9BIP - chains A and R of the 5 polymer chains in the assembly; structure by electron microscopy, 2.80 A resolution.

# Chain A
Name: miniGs
Organism: Homo sapiens
Chain sequence (261 residues; row label = number of the first residue in the row; note: 141 numbers in that range are skipped by the numbering (no residue carries them; nothing is unmodelled there); numbers below 1 keep their minus sign (Gly-7 is residue -7)):
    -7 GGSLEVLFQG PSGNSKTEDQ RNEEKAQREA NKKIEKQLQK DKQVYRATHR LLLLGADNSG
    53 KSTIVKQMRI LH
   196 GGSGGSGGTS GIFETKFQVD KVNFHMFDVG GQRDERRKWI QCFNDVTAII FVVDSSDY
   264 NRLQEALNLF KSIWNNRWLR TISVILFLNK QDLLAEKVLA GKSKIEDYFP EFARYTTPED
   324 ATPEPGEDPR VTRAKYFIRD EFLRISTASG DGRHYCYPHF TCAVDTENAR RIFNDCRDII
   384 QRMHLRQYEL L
Not modelled in the structure: -7 to 8, 196-200

# Chain R
Name: G-protein coupled receptor 4
Organism: Homo sapiens
UniProt: P46093 (GPR4_HUMAN); numbering as in UniProt (aligned over 1-362)
Chain sequence (373 residues; each row starts with the number of its first residue; numbers below 1 keep their minus sign (Asp-10 is residue -10)):
   -10 DYKDDDDASI DMGNHTWEGC HVDSRVDHLF PPSLYIFVIG VGLPTNCLAL WAAYRQVQQR
    50 NELGVYLMNL SIADLLYICT LPLWVDYFLH HDNWIHGPGS CKLFGFIFYT NIYISIAFLC
   110 CISVDRYLAV AHPLRFARLR RVKTAVAVSS VVWATELGAN SAPLFHDELF RDRYNHTFCF
   170 EKFPMEGWVA WMNLYRVFVG FLFPWALMLL SYRGILRAVR GSVSTERQEK AKIKRLALSL
   230 IAIVLVCFAP YHVLLLSRSA IYLGRPWDCG FEERVFSAYH SSLAFTSLNC VADPILYCLV
   290 NEGARSDVAK ALHNLLRFLA SDKPQEMANA SLTLETPLTS KRNSTAKAMT GSWAATPPSQ
   350 GDQVQLKMLP PAQ
Not modelled in the structure: -10 to 6, 297-362
Cystine bridges: Cys9-Cys258, Cys90-Cys168
Differences from the reference sequence: expression tag (-10 to 0)
UniProt features mapped onto this chain:
  - region: Glu157 to Phe172 (Extracellular loop 2 (ECL2))
  - site: Glu145 (Required for activation), His155 (Proton sensing), His165 (Proton sensing), His269 (Proton sensing)
  - glycosylation (N-linked (GlcNAc...) asparagine): Asn3, Asn164
  - mutagenesis: His4 (H4Y: No effect on pH-sensing activity), His10 (H10Y: No effect on pH-sensing activity), His17 (H17Y: No effect on pH-sensing activity), Gln45 (Q45A: Induces a shift of the optimal pH for activation), Glu51 (E51A: Induces a shift of the optimal pH for activation), Asp63 (D63N: Impaired ability to sense protons), His79 (H79Y: Displays smaller cAMP, rho, PLC responses to mildly alkaline to acidic pH of 7.1 but almost the same or higher responses to severely acidic pH values of 6.5-6.2), His80 (H80Y: No effect on pH-sensing activity), His85 (H85Y: No effect on pH-sensing activity), Arg115 (R115A: Decreased proton-induced G-protein coupled receptor activity. Endothelial permeability is decreased under acid conditions), Arg129 (R129A: Induces a shift of the optimal pH for activation), Glu145 (E145Q: Mimics the protonation state; induces a shift of the optimal pH for activation), 5 further mutagenesis entries in UniProt
From the paper describing this entry:
  - mutagenesis - E170A: decreased signaling
  - mutagenesis - E145Q: increased signaling in response to proton

# Chain A / chain R interface
Contacting residue pairs - 35 pairs, chain A then chain R:
  Arg38(A) with Ala126(R), hydrogen bond (side chain-backbone); Arg129(R)
  His41(A) with Leu123(R)
  Asp215(A) with Arg124(R), hydrogen bond (backbone-side chain)
  Val217(A) with Arg124(R)
  Tyr358(A) with Val212(R)
  Arg380(A) with Ala120(R)
  Asp381(A) with Ser211(R); Val212(R), hydrogen bond (side chain-backbone)
  Ile383(A) with Pro122(R), hydrophobic; Leu123(R), hydrophobic
  Gln384(A) with Val119(R), hydrogen bond (side chain-backbone); Pro122(R); Ala207(R); Ser211(R)
  Arg385(A) with Ser213(R), hydrogen bond; Thr214(R), hydrogen bond; Glu218(R), salt bridge
  His387(A) with Ala118(R), hydrogen bond (side chain-backbone); Pro122(R); Arg129(R)
  Leu388(A) with Val208(R), hydrophobic
  Gln390(A) with Asn50(R)
  Tyr391(A) with Glu51(R), hydrogen bond; Leu52(R), hydrophobic; Asp114(R); Arg115(R), hydrogen bond (backbone-side chain); Ala118(R), hydrophobic; Arg129(R)
  Glu392(A) with Arg115(R); Tyr286(R)
  Leu393(A) with Val119(R), hydrophobic; Ile222(R)
  Leu394(A) with Glu218(R); Asn290(R)
Interface residues without a listed pair, chain A (21 interface residues in all): Lys34, Gln35, Tyr360, Phe376
Interface residues without a listed pair, chain R (28 interface residues in all): Gln45, Arg49, Arg130, Ile204, Ala293

# Overview
21 residues of chain A face 28 of chain R across their interface, with 9 hydrogen bonds and 1 salt bridge.
Among the polar pairs are Arg385(A)-Glu218(R), Arg38(A)-Ala126(R) and Asp215(A)-Arg124(R). The paper reports
that E170A of chain R reduces signaling; E145Q of chain R increases signaling in response to proton.
Here chain A is miniGs and chain R is G-protein coupled receptor 4, both from Homo sapiens. Entry 9BIP (Human
proton sensing receptor GPR4 in complex with miniGs) was determined by electron microscopy (same publication
as 9BHL, 9BHM and 9BI6).
